8COA - chains d and f of the 29 polymer chains in the assembly; structure by electron microscopy, 4.50 A resolution (low resolution: residue-level contacts below are approximate; hydrogen-bond / salt-bridge calls are withheld).

[Chain d (and f)]
Molecule: Intermediate capsid protein VP6
Organism: Rotavirus A
Notes: chain f of this document is another copy of the same molecule, construct and numbering; everything in this record applies to it too
UniProt: A2T3S6 (A2T3S6_9VIRU); numbering as in UniProt (aligned over 1-397)
Sequence (397 residues; numbered 1 to 397; the number before each row is that of its first residue):
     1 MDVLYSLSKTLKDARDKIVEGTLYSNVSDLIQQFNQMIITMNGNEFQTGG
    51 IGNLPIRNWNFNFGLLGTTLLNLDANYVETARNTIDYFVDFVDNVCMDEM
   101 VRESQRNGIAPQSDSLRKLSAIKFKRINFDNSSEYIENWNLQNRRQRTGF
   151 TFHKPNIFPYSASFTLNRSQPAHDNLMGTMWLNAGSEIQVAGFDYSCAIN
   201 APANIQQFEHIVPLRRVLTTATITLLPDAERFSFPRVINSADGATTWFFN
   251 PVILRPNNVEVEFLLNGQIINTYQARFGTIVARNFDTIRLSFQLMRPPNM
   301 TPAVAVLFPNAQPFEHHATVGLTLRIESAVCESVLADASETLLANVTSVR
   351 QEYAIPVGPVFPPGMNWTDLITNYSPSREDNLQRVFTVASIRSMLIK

[Interface between chain d and chain f]
Pairs across the interface (44; chain d residue first):
  Asp29(d) - Ser25(f)
  Gln33(d) - Leu23(f)
  Arg126(d) - Gly21(f)
  Asn128(d) - Glu20(f)
  Asn128(d) - Thr22(f)
  Phe129(d) - Thr22(f)
  Phe129(d) - Asn26(f)
  Asn131(d) - Asp16(f)
  Asn131(d) - Val19(f)
  Glu137(d) - Arg15(f)
  Glu137(d) - Asp16(f)
  Arg144(d) - Arg82(f)
  Gln146(d) - Asp86(f)
  Arg147(d) - Ile396(f)
  Thr151(d) - Lys397(f)
  His153(d) - His153(f)
  His153(d) - Ala338(f)
  Thr220(d) - Asn345(f)
  Leu226(d) - Glu187(f)
  Asp228(d) - Arg231(f)
  Val252(d) - Pro235(f)
  Ile270(d) - Gln351(f)
  Asn271(d) - Gln351(f)
  Arg276(d) - Gly364(f)
  Arg276(d) - Asn366(f)
  Thr279(d) - Leu343(f)
  Thr279(d) - Trp367(f)
  Val281(d) - Ala344(f)
  Val281(d) - Thr347(f)
  Arg283(d) - Ser348(f)
  Arg283(d) - Glu352(f)
  Asn299(d) - Ala244(f)
  Asn299(d) - Thr246(f)
  Met300(d) - Thr246(f)
  Thr301(d) - Thr246(f)
  Thr301(d) - Trp247(f)
  Ala303(d) - Phe248(f)
  Val304(d) - Thr246(f)
  Val304(d) - Phe248(f)
  Thr323(d) - Arg231(f)
  Glu327(d) - Lys154(f)
  Glu327(d) - Ala338(f)
  Ser328(d) - Ala338(f)
  Ser328(d) - Glu340(f)
Interface residues without a listed pair, chain d (43 interface residues in all): Gln32, Lys125, Ser132, Asn140, Leu141, Gly149, Thr224, Ser233, Ile253, Tyr273, Leu307, Arg325, Val330
Interface residues without a listed pair, chain f (43 interface residues in all): Lys17, Asn72, Asn156, Ala172, Leu182, Phe234, Val237, Ser339, Thr341

[Summary]
The chain d/chain f interface involves 43 residues from each chain.
Both chains are Intermediate capsid protein VP6 (Rotavirus A). Entry 8COA (in situ Subtomogram average of
Immature Rotavirus TLP spike) was determined by electron microscopy together with 8CO6 and 8BP8 from the same
study.
